PDB entry 2HHW | X-ray diffraction, 1.88 A resolution | chains B and A of the 3 polymer chains in the assembly

== Chain B ==
Molecule: 9-nt DNA strand
Sequence (9 nucleotides; row label = number of the first residue in the row):
    21 CCTGACTCX
Modified positions: DDG (2',3'-dideoxy-guanosine-5'-monophosphate) at position 29

== Chain A ==
Molecule: DNA Polymerase I
From: Geobacillus stearothermophilus
Notes: EC 2.7.7.7; fragment: residues 299-876 (analogous to E coli Klenow fragment); engineered mutation(s): D598A, F710Y
Reference sequence: Q5KWC1 (Q5KWC1_GEOKA); residues 297-876 here correspond to UniProt positions 299-878 (UniProt number = residue number + 2)
Chain sequence (580 residues; row label = number of the first residue in the row):
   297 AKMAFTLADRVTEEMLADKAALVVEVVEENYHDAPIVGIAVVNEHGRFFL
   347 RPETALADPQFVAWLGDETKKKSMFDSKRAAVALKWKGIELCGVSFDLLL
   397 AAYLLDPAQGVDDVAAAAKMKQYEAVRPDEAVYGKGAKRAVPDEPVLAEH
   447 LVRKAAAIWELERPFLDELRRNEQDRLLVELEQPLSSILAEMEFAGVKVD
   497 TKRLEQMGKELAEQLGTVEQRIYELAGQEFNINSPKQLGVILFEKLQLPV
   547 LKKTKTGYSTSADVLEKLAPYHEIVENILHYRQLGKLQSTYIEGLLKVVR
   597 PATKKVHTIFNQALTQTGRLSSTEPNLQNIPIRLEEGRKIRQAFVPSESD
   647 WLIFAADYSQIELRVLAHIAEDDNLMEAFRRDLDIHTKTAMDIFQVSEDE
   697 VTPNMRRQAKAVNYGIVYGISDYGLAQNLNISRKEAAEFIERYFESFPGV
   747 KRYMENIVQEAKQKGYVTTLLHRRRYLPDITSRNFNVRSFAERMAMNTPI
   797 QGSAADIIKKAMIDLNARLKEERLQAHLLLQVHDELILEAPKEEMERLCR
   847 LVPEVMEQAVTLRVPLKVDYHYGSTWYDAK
Metal / ion sites: Mn2+: Asp653, Tyr654, Asp830 (together with 2',3'-dideoxy-thymidine-5'-triphosphate)
Residues lining bound ligands: 2',3'-dideoxy-thymidine-5'-triphosphate (D3T): Arg615, Arg629, Asp653, Tyr654, Ser655, Gln656, Ile657, Glu658, His682, Arg702, Lys706, Ala707, Tyr710, Tyr714, Asp830

== Interface between chain B and chain A ==
Pairs across the interface - 31 pairs, chain B then chain A:
  DT23(B) with Lys551(A), salt bridge to the phosphate; Thr552(A), phosphate contact
  DG24(B) with Pro531(A), phosphate contact; Thr550(A), hydrogen bond to the phosphate; Thr552(A), hydrogen bond to the phosphate
  DA25(B) with Pro531(A), phosphate contact; Ser555(A), phosphate contact; Thr556(A), hydrogen bond to the phosphate; Ser557(A), hydrogen bond to the phosphate; Arg578(A), hydrogen bond to the phosphate
  DC26(B) with Ala558(A), hydrogen bond to the phosphate; Leu575(A), phosphate contact; Arg578(A), salt bridge to the phosphate; Lys582(A), base contact
  DT27(B) with Gln579(A), phosphate contact; Tyr587(A), hydrogen bond to the sugar; Asn625(A), hydrogen bond to the base; Pro627(A), phosphate contact
  DC28(B) with Gln624(A), sugar contact; Asn625(A), sugar contact; Ile626(A), sugar contact; Pro627(A), phosphate contact; Ile628(A), hydrogen bond to the phosphate; Arg629(A), salt bridge to the phosphate
  DDG_29(B) with Arg615(A), base contact; Ile628(A), phosphate contact; Arg629(A), salt bridge to the phosphate; Gln797(A), base contact; Val828(A), sugar contact; His829(A), sugar contact; Asp830(A), sugar contact
Interface residues without a listed pair, chain A (26 interface residues in all): Leu630, Glu831

== Summary ==
The interface between chain B and chain A involves 7 residues on one side and 26 on the other; the contacts
include 9 hydrogen bonds and 4 salt bridges. Among the polar pairs are DT27(B)-Asn625(A), DT27(B)-Tyr587(A)
and DG24(B)-Thr550(A). Bound to chain A: 2',3'-dideoxy-thymidine-5'-triphosphate.
Chain B is a 9-nt DNA strand and chain A is DNA Polymerase I (Geobacillus stearothermophilus); the structure,
ddTTP:O6-methyl-guanine pair in the polymerase active site, in the closed conformation, was determined by
X-ray diffraction (same publication as 2HHQ, 2HHS, 2HHT, 2HHU, 2HHV, 2HHX and 3 further entries).
